PDB entry 3ISD | X-ray diffraction, 2.60 A resolution | chains A and P of the 4 polymer chains in the assembly

[Chain A]
Molecule: DNA polymerase beta
Source organism: Homo sapiens
Notes: EC 2.7.7.7, 4.2.99.-
UniProtKB: P06746 (DPOLB_HUMAN); residue numbers follow UniProt; this construct covers 1-335
Amino-acid sequence (335 residues; numbered 1 to 335; the number before each row is that of its first residue):
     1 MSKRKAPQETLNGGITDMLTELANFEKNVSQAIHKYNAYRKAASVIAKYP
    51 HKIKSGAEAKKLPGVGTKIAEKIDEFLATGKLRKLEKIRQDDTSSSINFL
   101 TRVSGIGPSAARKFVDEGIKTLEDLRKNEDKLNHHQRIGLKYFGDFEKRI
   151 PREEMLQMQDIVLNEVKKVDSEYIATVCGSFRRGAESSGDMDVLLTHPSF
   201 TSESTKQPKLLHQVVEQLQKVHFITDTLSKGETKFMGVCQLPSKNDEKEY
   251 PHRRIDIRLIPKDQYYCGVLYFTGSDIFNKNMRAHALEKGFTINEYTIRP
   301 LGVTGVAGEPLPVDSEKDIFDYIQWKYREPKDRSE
Not modelled in the structure: 1-9
Swiss-Prot annotation at these positions:
  - region: Arg183 to Asp192 (DNA-binding)
  - active site: Lys72 (Nucleophile)
  - binding site (K(+)): Lys60, Leu62, Val65, Thr101, Val103, Ile106
  - binding site (Na(+)): Lys60, Leu62, Val65, Thr101, Val103, Ile106
  - binding site (dATP): Arg149, Ser180, Arg183, Gly189, Asp190
  - binding site (dCTP): Arg149, Ser180, Arg183, Gly189, Asp190
  - binding site (dGTP): Arg149, Ser180, Arg183, Gly189, Asp190, Asp192
  - binding site (dTTP): Arg149, Ser180, Arg183, Gly189, Asp190
  - binding site (Mg(2+)): Asp190, Asp192, Asp256
  - modified residue: Lys72 (N6-acetyllysine), Arg83 (Omega-N-methylarginine), Arg152 (Omega-N-methylarginine)
  - cross-link (Glycyl lysine isopeptide (Lys-Gly)): Lys41 (interchain with G-Cter in ubiquitin), Lys61 (interchain with G-Cter in ubiquitin), Lys81 (interchain with G-Cter in ubiquitin)
  - natural variant: Leu22 (L22P: Found in a gastric cancer sample; uncertain significance), Tyr39 (Y39C: Found in a gastric cancer sample; uncertain significance), Gly118 (G118V: Decreased DNA-directed DNA polymerase activity), Arg137 (R137Q: Decreased function in base-excision repair), Arg149 (R149I: Decreased DNA-directed DNA polymerase activity), Asp160 (D160N: Found in a gastric cancer sample; uncertain significance), Cys239 (C239R: Found in a gastric cancer sample; uncertain significance), Lys289 (K289M: Found in a colon cancer sample; uncertain significance), Asn294 (N294D: Found in a gastric cancer sample; uncertain significance), Glu295 (E295K: Found in a gastric cancer sample; uncertain significance)
  - mutagenesis: Phe25 (F25W: No effect on 5'-dRP lyase activity. Decreased ssDNA binding), His34 (H34G: Decreased 5'-dRP lyase activity. Decreased ssDNA binding), Lys35 (K35A: Decreased 5'-dRP lyase activity. Decreased ssDNA binding. Loss of 5'-dRP lyase activity; when associated with A-68 and A-72. Decreased ssDNA binding; when associated with A-68 and A-72 ...), Tyr39 (Y39F: No effect on 5'-dRP lyase activity; Y39Q: Abolishes DNA polymerase and 5'-dRP lyase activity), Lys41 (K41R: Abolishes ubiquitination; when associated with R-61 and R-81), Lys60 (K60A: Decreased 5'-dRP lyase activity. Decreased ssDNA binding), Lys61 (K61R: Abolishes ubiquitination; when associated with R-41 and R-81), Lys68 (K68A: No effect on 5'-dRP lyase activity. Decreased ssDNA binding. Loss of 5'-dRP lyase activity; when associated with A-35 and A-72. Decreased ssDNA binding; when associated with A-35 and A-72 ...), Glu71 (E71Q: No effect on 5'-dRP lyase activity. No effect on structure shown by circular dichroism. No effect on ssDNA binding), Lys72 (K72A: Severely reduced 5'-dRP lyase activity. Does not affect ssDNA binding. Loss of 5'-dRP lyase activity; when associated with A-35 and A-68. Decreased ssDNA binding ...), Glu75 (E75A: Slightly decreased 5'-dRP lyase activity. Decreased ssDNA binding. No effect on structure shown by circular dichroism), Lys81 (K81R: Abolishes ubiquitination; when associated with R-41 and R-61), 5 further mutagenesis entries in UniProt
Bound ions: Na+ site 1: Lys60, Leu62, Val65 (shared with 1 residue of chain D); Na+ site 2: Thr101, Val103, Ile106 (shared with DG9(P) of chain P); Mn2+ site 1: Asp190, Asp192 (together with F2A); Mn2+ site 2: Asp190, Asp192, Asp256 (together with F2A) (shared with DC10(P) of chain P)
Ligand contacts: F2A (2'-deoxy-5'-O-[(S)-hydroxy{[(S)-hydroxy(phosphonooxy)phosphoryl]methyl}phosphoryl]adenosine): Arg149, Gly179, Ser180, Arg183, Ser188, Gly189, Asp190, Asp192, Tyr271, Phe272, Thr273, Gly274, Ser275, Asp276, Asn279, Lys280
From the paper describing this entry:
  - mutagenesis - R283A (45-fold): decreased catalytic activity on dATP
  - mutagenesis - R283A: unchanged catalytic activity on dGTP
  - conformationally variable residues (side-chain flip): Tyr271, Phe272, Arg283
  - binding site for the 16-nt DNA strand: Arg283
  - Mn2+ coordination: Asp192 (citing earlier work)

[Chain P]
Molecule: 10-nt DNA strand
Sequence (10 nucleotides; numbered 1 to 10; the number before each row is that of its first residue):
     1 GCTGATGCGC
Bound ions: Na+ site 1 near DG4 (its only coordinating residue here); Na+ site 2: DG9 (shared with Thr101(A), Val103(A), Ile106(A) of chain A); Mn2+: DC10 (together with F2A) (shared with Asp190(A), Asp192(A), Asp256(A) of chain A)

[Chain A / chain P interface]
Contacting residue pairs - 19 pairs, chain A then chain P:
  Val103(A) - DG9(P)  phosphate contact
  Ser104(A) - DG9(P)  phosphate contact
  Gly105(A) - DC8(P)  sugar contact
  Gly105(A) - DG9(P)  hydrogen bond to the phosphate
  Ile106(A) - DC8(P)  phosphate contact
  Ile106(A) - DG9(P)  hydrogen bond to the phosphate
  Gly107(A) - DC8(P)  hydrogen bond to the phosphate
  Gly107(A) - DG9(P)  phosphate contact
  Pro108(A) - DC8(P)  phosphate contact
  Ser109(A) - DG7(P)  sugar contact
  Ser109(A) - DC8(P)  hydrogen bond to the phosphate
  Ala110(A) - DC8(P)  hydrogen bond to the phosphate
  His135(A) - DG9(P)  sugar contact
  Asp192(A) - DC10(P)  phosphate contact
  Lys234(A) - DG9(P)  base contact
  Met236(A) - DG9(P)  phosphate contact
  Arg254(A) - DG9(P)  phosphate contact
  Arg254(A) - DC10(P)  salt bridge to the phosphate
  Asp256(A) - DC10(P)  sugar contact
Interface residues without a listed pair, chain A (17 interface residues in all): Ala111, Asp190, Phe272

[Summary]
17 residues of chain A and 4 residues of chain P are in contact; the contacts include 5 hydrogen bonds and 1
salt bridge. Polar contacts include Gly105(A)-DG9(P), Ile106(A)-DG9(P) and Gly107(A)-DC8(P). The paper reports
a binding site for the 16-nt DNA strand at Arg283(A); R283A of chain A reduces catalytic activity on dATP.
Here chain A is DNA polymerase beta (Homo sapiens) and chain P is a 10-nt DNA strand. Entry 3ISD (Ternary
complex of human DNA polymerase beta with an abasic site (THF): DAPCPP mismatch) was determined by X-ray
diffraction, deposited together with 3ISB and 3ISC.
